Entry 9EFD (X-ray diffraction, 2.74 A resolution); this record covers chains A and B.

Chain A (and B):
Protein: Plasmid pARN4
Source organism: Sulfolobus islandicus REY15A
Notes: chain B of this document is another copy of the same molecule, construct and numbering; everything in this record applies to it too
UniProt: F0NFD3 (F0NFD3_SULIR); residue numbers follow UniProt; this construct covers 1-111
Chain sequence (111 residues; row label = number of the first residue in the row):
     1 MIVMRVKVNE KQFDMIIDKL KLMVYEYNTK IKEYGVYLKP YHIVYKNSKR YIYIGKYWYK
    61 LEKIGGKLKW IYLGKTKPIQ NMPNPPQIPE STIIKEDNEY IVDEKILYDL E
Disordered / not traced: 1-2, 67-68, 109-111 (chain B: 62-68, 79-80, 110-111)
Reported in the primary citation:
  - self-association interface (contacts with another copy of this molecule); pairs are residue here / residue on that copy: Phe-13/Tyr-100 (pi stacking)
  - mutagenesis - K77A: unchanged binding to multimerization
  - mutagenesis - F13A, K77A, Y100A: unchanged binding to DNA
  - mutagenesis - K63A/K67A/K69A: abolished binding to DNA

How chain A and chain B interact:
Pairs across the interface - 69 pairs, chain A then chain B:
  Val-3(A) with Glu-104(B)
  Met-4(A) with Val-102(B); Asp-103(B); Glu-104(B), hydrogen bond (backbone-backbone)
  Arg-5(A) with Ile-101(B); Val-102(B); Asp-103(B)
  Val-6(A) with Tyr-100(B); Ile-101(B); Val-102(B), hydrogen bond (backbone-backbone); Leu-107(B), hydrophobic
  Lys-7(A) with Glu-99(B), salt bridge; Tyr-100(B)
  Val-8(A) with Glu-99(B); Tyr-100(B), hydrogen bond (backbone-backbone); Val-102(B), hydrophobic
  Asn-9(A) with Asn-98(B)
  Glu-10(A) with Asn-98(B), hydrogen bond (backbone-backbone); Tyr-100(B), hydrogen bond
  Phe-13(A) with Tyr-100(B)
  Ile-16(A) with Ile-106(B), hydrophobic
  Arg-50(A) with Tyr-100(B), hydrogen bond
  Ile-54(A) with Ile-106(B), hydrophobic
  Ser-91(A) with Asp-103(B)
  Ile-93(A) with Ile-101(B); Val-102(B), hydrophobic; Ile-106(B), hydrophobic
  Ile-94(A) with Tyr-100(B); Ile-101(B), hydrogen bond (backbone-backbone)
  Lys-95(A) with Asn-98(B), hydrogen bond; Glu-99(B); Tyr-100(B)
  Glu-96(A) with Glu-99(B), hydrogen bond (backbone-backbone); Ile-101(B)
  Asn-98(A) with Asn-9(B); Glu-10(B), hydrogen bond (backbone-backbone); Lys-95(B), hydrogen bond; Asn-98(B)
  Glu-99(A) with Lys-7(B); Val-8(B); Lys-95(B); Glu-96(B), hydrogen bond (backbone-backbone)
  Tyr-100(A) with Val-6(B); Lys-7(B); Val-8(B), hydrogen bond (backbone-backbone); Asn-9(B); Glu-10(B), hydrogen bond; Phe-13(B), hydrophobic; Ile-52(B), hydrophobic; Ile-93(B), hydrophobic; Ile-94(B); Lys-95(B)
  Ile-101(A) with Arg-5(B); Val-6(B); Thr-92(B); Ile-93(B); Ile-94(B), hydrogen bond (backbone-backbone); Glu-96(B)
  Val-102(A) with Arg-5(B); Val-6(B), hydrogen bond (backbone-backbone); Val-8(B), hydrophobic; Ile-93(B), hydrophobic
  Asp-103(A) with Val-3(B); Met-4(B); Arg-5(B), salt bridge; Ser-91(B), hydrogen bond
  Glu-104(A) with Met-4(B), hydrogen bond (backbone-backbone)
  Ile-106(A) with Ser-91(B); Ile-93(B), hydrophobic
Other interface residues (no listed pair), chain A (29 interface residues in all): Ile-52, Thr-92, Asp-97, Leu-107
Other interface residues (no listed pair), chain B (26 interface residues in all): Ile-16
From the paper, about this interface:
  - specific contacts: Phe-13(A)/Tyr-100(B), Tyr-100(A)/Phe-13(B)

Summary:
The interface between chain A and chain B involves 29 residues on one side and 26 on the other; the contacts
include 18 hydrogen bonds and 2 salt bridges. Polar contacts include Lys-7(A)/Glu-99(B), Asp-103(A)/Arg-5(B)
and Glu-10(A)/Tyr-100(B). The authors report contacts between Phe-13(A) and Tyr-100(B) and Tyr-100(A) and
Phe-13(B). From the paper: K63A/K67A/K69A of chain A abolish binding to DNA; a self-association interface
involving Phe-13(A) and Tyr-100(A); 4 substitutions were tested in all.
Both chains are Plasmid pARN4 (Sulfolobus islandicus REY15A). Entry 9EFD (Crystal Structure in space group
C2221 of a nucleoid-associated protein (UBP) from Sulfolobus islandicus) was determined by X-ray diffraction
(same publication as 9EFE and 9EFF).
